8AB8 - chains O and S of the 20 polymer chains in the assembly; structure by electron microscopy, 2.60 A resolution.

== Chain O ==
Protein: YALI0A17468p
Source organism: Yarrowia lipolytica
Reference sequence: Q6CGP7 (Q6CGP7_YARLI); numbering as in UniProt (aligned over 1-330)
Chain sequence (330 residues; each row starts with the number of its first residue):
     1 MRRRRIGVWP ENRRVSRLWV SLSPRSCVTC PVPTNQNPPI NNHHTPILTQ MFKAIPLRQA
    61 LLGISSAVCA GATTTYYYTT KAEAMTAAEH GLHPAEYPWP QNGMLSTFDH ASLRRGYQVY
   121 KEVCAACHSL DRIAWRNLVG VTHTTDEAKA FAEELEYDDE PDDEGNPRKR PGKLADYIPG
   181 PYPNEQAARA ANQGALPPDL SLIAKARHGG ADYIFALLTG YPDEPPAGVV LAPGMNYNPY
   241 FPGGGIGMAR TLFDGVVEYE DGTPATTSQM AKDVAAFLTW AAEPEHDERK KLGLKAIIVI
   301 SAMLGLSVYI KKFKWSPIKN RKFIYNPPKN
Unresolved in the structure: 1-84, 329-330
Bound ions: heme c Fe: His128, Met248
Residues lining bound ligands:
  - heme c (HEC): Val119, Val123, Cys124, Cys127, His128, Asn192, Ala195, Leu196, Pro197, Pro198, Leu200, Ile203, Arg207, Tyr213, Ile214, Leu217, Leu218, Phe241, Ile246, Gly247, Met248, Thr251, Leu252, Val274, Leu278
  - phosphatidylethanolamine (PTY): Leu292, Lys295, Ala296, Val299, Ile300

== Chain S ==
Protein: Cytochrome b-c1 complex subunit 8
Source organism: Yarrowia lipolytica
Reference sequence: Q6C387 (Q6C387_YARLI); residues 3-95 here correspond to UniProt positions 1-93 (UniProt number = residue number - 2)
Chain sequence (93 residues; numbered 3 to 95; the number before each row is that of its first residue):
     3 MGGNGHYMGW WGHMGSPPQK GIAGYTISPF AARPFAGVVH AAIFNTFRRT KNQALFVILP
    63 VSFFYYVWTQ ASEKNEWLYT KAGRHELAKA LAE
Unresolved in the structure: 3-8, 94-95
Residues lining bound ligands: 1,2-diacyl-sn-glycero-3-phosphocholine (PC1): Gln55, Phe58, Val59, Val63

== How chain O and chain S interact ==
Pairs across the interface (32; chain O residue first):
  Met85(O) - Tyr81(S)
  Thr86(O) - Tyr81(S)
  Tyr309(O) - Phe37(S)  hydrophobic
  Lys312(O) - Pro36(S)
  Lys312(O) - Phe37(S)
  Phe313(O) - Pro31(S)
  Phe313(O) - Phe32(S)  hydrophobic
  Phe313(O) - Pro36(S)
  Ser316(O) - Pro31(S)
  Ser316(O) - Ala34(S)
  Pro317(O) - Thr28(S)  hydrogen bond (backbone-side chain)
  Pro317(O) - Ile29(S)
  Pro317(O) - Pro31(S)
  Asn320(O) - Thr28(S)
  Asn320(O) - Ala34(S)
  Arg321(O) - Tyr27(S)
  Arg321(O) - Thr28(S)
  Lys322(O) - Ala25(S)
  Lys322(O) - Gly26(S)
  Lys322(O) - Tyr27(S)  hydrogen bond (backbone-backbone)
  Phe323(O) - Ile24(S)  hydrophobic
  Phe323(O) - Ala25(S)
  Phe323(O) - Gly26(S)
  Ile324(O) - Gly23(S)
  Ile324(O) - Ile24(S)
  Ile324(O) - Ala25(S)  hydrogen bond (backbone-backbone)
  Ile324(O) - Tyr27(S)  hydrophobic
  Tyr325(O) - Lys22(S)
  Tyr325(O) - Gly23(S)
  Tyr325(O) - Ile24(S)  hydrophobic
  Asn326(O) - Gly23(S)  hydrogen bond (backbone-backbone)
  Pro328(O) - Lys22(S)
Also at the interface, not in a pair above, chain S (15 interface residues in all): Ser30

== Overview ==
The chain O/chain S interface involves 15 residues from each chain, with 4 hydrogen bonds. Polar pairs include
Pro317(O)-Thr28(S), Lys322(O)-Tyr27(S) and Ile324(O)-Ala25(S). Chain O binds phosphatidylethanolamine and heme
c. Bound to chain S: 1,2-diacyl-sn-glycero-3-phosphocholine. His128(O) and Met248(O) form the heme c Fe site.
Here chain O is YALI0A17468p and chain S is Cytochrome b-c1 complex subunit 8, both from Yarrowia lipolytica.
Entry 8AB8 (Complex III2, b-position, with decylubiquinone and ascorbate-reduced) was determined by electron
microscopy, deposited together with 8AB6, 8AB7, 8AB9, 8ABA, 8ABB, 8ABE and 11 further entries.
